Entry 5YHM (X-ray diffraction, 1.91 A resolution); this record covers chains J and K of the 12 polymer chains in the assembly.

Chain J:
Name: 3-dehydroquinate dehydratase
Source organism: Acinetobacter baumannii (strain ATCC 17978 / CIP 53.77 / LMG 1025 / NCDC KC755 / 5377)
UniProt: A3M692 (AROQ_ACIBT); residues 3-147 here = UniProt positions 3-147
Chain sequence (145 residues; each row starts with the number of its first residue):
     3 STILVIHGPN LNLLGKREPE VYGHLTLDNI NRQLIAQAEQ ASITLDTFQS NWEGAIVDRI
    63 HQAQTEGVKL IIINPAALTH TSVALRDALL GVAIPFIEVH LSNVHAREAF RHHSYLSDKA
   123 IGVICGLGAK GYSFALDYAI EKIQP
UniProt features mapped onto this chain:
  - active site: Y24 (Proton acceptor), H102 (Proton donor)
  - binding site (substrate): N76, H82, D89, L103, S104, R113
  - site: R19 (Transition state stabilizer)

Chain K:
Name: 3-dehydroquinate dehydratase
Source organism: Acinetobacter baumannii (strain ATCC 17978 / CIP 53.77 / LMG 1025 / NCDC KC755 / 5377)
UniProt: A3M692 (AROQ_ACIBT); residues 1-147 here = UniProt positions 1-147
Chain sequence (147 residues; numbered 1 to 147; the number before each row is that of its first residue):
     1 MSSTILVIHG PNLNLLGKRE PEVYGHLTLD NINRQLIAQA EQASITLDTF QSNWEGAIVD
    61 RIHQAQTEGV KLIIINPAAL THTSVALRDA LLGVAIPFIE VHLSNVHARE AFRHHSYLSD
   121 KAIGVICGLG AKGYSFALDY AIEKIQP
UniProt features mapped onto this chain:
  - active site: Y24 (Proton acceptor), H102 (Proton donor)
  - binding site (substrate): N76, H82, D89, L103, S104, R113
  - site: R19 (Transition state stabilizer)

How chain J and chain K interact:
Pairs across the interface (30; chain J residue first):
  N12(J) - V59(K)
  N12(J) - H63(K)  hydrogen bond
  N12(J) - A86(K)  hydrogen bond (side chain-backbone)
  N12(J) - D89(K)
  N12(J) - A90(K)  hydrogen bond (side chain-backbone)
  N14(J) - H63(K)  hydrogen bond
  L15(J) - H63(K)
  L15(J) - G93(K)
  R19(J) - Q66(K)
  R19(J) - G93(K)  hydrogen bond (side chain-backbone)
  N53(J) - G56(K)
  N53(J) - V59(K)
  N53(J) - D60(K)  hydrogen bond
  N53(J) - H63(K)  hydrogen bond
  W54(J) - W54(K)  hydrophobic
  W54(J) - G56(K)
  W54(J) - A57(K)
  W54(J) - D60(K)  hydrogen bond
  A79(J) - V85(K)  hydrophobic
  A79(J) - A86(K)
  A79(J) - D89(K)
  T83(J) - T83(K)
  T83(J) - V85(K)
  E110(J) - R88(K)  salt bridge
  F112(J) - V85(K)  hydrophobic
  F112(J) - R88(K)
  F112(J) - Y117(K)  hydrophobic
  R113(J) - V85(K)
  R113(J) - R88(K)
  R113(J) - D89(K)  salt bridge
Also at the interface, not in a pair above, chain J (13 interface residues in all): P11, H82
Also at the interface, not in a pair above, chain K (17 interface residues in all): V94, K121

In short:
13 residues of chain J and 17 residues of chain K are in contact, with 8 hydrogen bonds and 2 salt bridges.
Among the polar pairs are E110(J)-R88(K), R113(J)-D89(K) and N12(J)-H63(K).
Chain J is 3-dehydroquinate dehydratase and chain K is 3-dehydroquinate dehydratase, both from Acinetobacter
baumannii (strain ATCC 17978 / CIP 53.77 / LMG 1025 / NCDC KC755 / 5377); the structure, Crystal structure of
dehydroquinate dehydratase with tris induced oligomerisation at 1.907 Angstrom resolution, was determined by
X-ray diffraction.
